PDB entry 4KRC | X-ray diffraction, 2.60 A resolution | chains A and B

# Chain A
Name: Cyclin-dependent protein kinase PHO85
From: Saccharomyces cerevisiae
Notes: EC 2.7.11.22
Reference sequence: P17157 (PHO85_YEAST); numbering as in UniProt (aligned over 1-305)
Sequence (317 residues; numbered 1 to 317; the number before each row is that of its first residue):
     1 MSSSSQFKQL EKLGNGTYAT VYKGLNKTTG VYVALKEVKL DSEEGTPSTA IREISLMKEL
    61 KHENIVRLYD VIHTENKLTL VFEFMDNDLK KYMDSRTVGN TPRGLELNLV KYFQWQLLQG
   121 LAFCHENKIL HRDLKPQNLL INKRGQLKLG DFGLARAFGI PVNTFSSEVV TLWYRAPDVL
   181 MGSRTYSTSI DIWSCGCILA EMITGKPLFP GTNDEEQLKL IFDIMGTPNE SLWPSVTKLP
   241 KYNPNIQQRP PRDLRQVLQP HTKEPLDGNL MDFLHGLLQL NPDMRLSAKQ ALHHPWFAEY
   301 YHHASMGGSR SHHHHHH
Not modelled in the structure: 1, 98-101, 303-317
Differences from the reference sequence: expression tag (306-317)
Bound ions: Mg2+: Asn138 (together with ATP-gamma-S)
Residues lining bound ligands: ATP-gamma-S (AGS; phosphothiophosphoric acid-adenylate ester): Leu13, Gly14, Asn15, Gly16, Thr17, Tyr18, Ala19, Val21, Ala34, Lys36, Glu53, Val66, Phe82, Glu83, Phe84, Met85, Asp88, Lys91, Asp133, Lys135, Gln137, Asn138, Leu140, Asp151

# Chain B
Name: PHO85 cyclin-10
From: Saccharomyces cerevisiae
Reference sequence: P53124 (PCL10_YEAST); numbering as in UniProt (aligned over 227-433)
Sequence (207 residues; numbered 227 to 433; the number before each row is that of its first residue):
   227 SLPHDEEEDQ EKTKSESENP LLHGIPVDVE VPHISVDEAL ANFKETIELL LKLSGNRKCT
   287 GFNTRVEKKE YSNFYMKSKP TLSSADFLKR IQDKCEYQPT VYLVATFLID TLFLTRDGNN
   347 ILQLKLNLQE KEVHRMIIAA VRLSTKLLED FVHSHEYFSK VCGISKRLLT KLEVSLLICV
   407 CNTKLMVSNR KLAASKLLLN ELRSFCV
Not modelled in the structure: 227-243, 256-257, 283-288, 432-433

# Chain A / chain B interface
Contacting residue pairs (50; chain A residue first):
  Leu40(A) with Val400(B), hydrophobic
  Ser42(A) with His381(B); Lys392(B); Arg393(B); Thr396(B)
  Glu43(A) with His381(B); Glu382(B)
  Glu44(A) with His381(B)
  Gly45(A) with His381(B); Thr396(B)
  Thr46(A) with Lys372(B), hydrogen bond (backbone-side chain); Thr396(B); Glu399(B), hydrogen bond; Val400(B)
  Ser48(A) with Lys372(B)
  Ile51(A) with Leu369(B), hydrophobic; Lys372(B); Leu373(B), hydrophobic
  Arg52(A) with Lys372(B); Leu373(B); Leu374(B); Glu375(B), hydrogen bond (side chain-backbone); Asp376(B), salt bridge
  Ile54(A) with Cys407(B), hydrophobic
  Ser55(A) with Leu373(B); Leu411(B); Met412(B)
  Lys58(A) with Cys407(B)
  Glu59(A) with Lys410(B); Met412(B)
  Leu60(A) with Met412(B), hydrophobic
  Val71(A) with Ile404(B)
  His73(A) with Glu296(B), salt bridge; Val400(B)
  Asn127(A) with Met412(B)
  Ile129(A) with Met412(B), hydrophobic
  Arg132(A) with Asp376(B), salt bridge
  Arg156(A) with Leu374(B), hydrogen bond (side chain-backbone); Asp376(B), salt bridge
  Ala157(A) with Val413(B)
  Ile160(A) with Asn415(B); Leu418(B), hydrophobic
  Pro161(A) with Thr326(B)
  Val162(A) with Leu374(B); Glu375(B)
  Asn163(A) with Glu375(B), hydrogen bond (backbone-side chain)
  Thr164(A) with Glu375(B), hydrogen bond; Asp376(B), hydrogen bond (side chain-backbone); Phe377(B), hydrogen bond (side chain-backbone)
  Ser166(A) with Asp376(B)
Other interface residues (no listed pair), chain A (32 interface residues in all): Ser2, Asp41, Leu56, Gly159, Phe165
Other interface residues (no listed pair), chain B (29 interface residues in all): Val292, Gln324, Leu403, Thr409, Ser414

# In short
32 residues of chain A face 29 of chain B across their interface, with 8 hydrogen bonds and 4 salt bridges.
Polar pairs include Arg52(A)-Asp376(B), His73(A)-Glu296(B) and Arg132(A)-Asp376(B). Ligands of chain A:
ATP-gamma-S.
Chain A is Cyclin-dependent protein kinase PHO85 and chain B is PHO85 cyclin-10, both from Saccharomyces
cerevisiae; the structure, Crystal Structure of Pho85-Pcl10-ATP-gamma-S Complex, was determined by X-ray
diffraction together with 4KRD from the same study.
